8YH8 - chains C and G of the 8 polymer chains in the assembly; structure by electron microscopy, 2.70 A resolution.

== Chain C ==
Protein: ATP synthase subunit alpha
From: Bacillus sp. PS3
Notes: EC 7.1.2.2
Reference sequence: A0A0M3VGF9 (A0A0M3VGF9_BACP3); residue numbers follow UniProt; this construct covers 26-501
Amino-acid sequence (476 residues; row label = number of the first residue in the row):
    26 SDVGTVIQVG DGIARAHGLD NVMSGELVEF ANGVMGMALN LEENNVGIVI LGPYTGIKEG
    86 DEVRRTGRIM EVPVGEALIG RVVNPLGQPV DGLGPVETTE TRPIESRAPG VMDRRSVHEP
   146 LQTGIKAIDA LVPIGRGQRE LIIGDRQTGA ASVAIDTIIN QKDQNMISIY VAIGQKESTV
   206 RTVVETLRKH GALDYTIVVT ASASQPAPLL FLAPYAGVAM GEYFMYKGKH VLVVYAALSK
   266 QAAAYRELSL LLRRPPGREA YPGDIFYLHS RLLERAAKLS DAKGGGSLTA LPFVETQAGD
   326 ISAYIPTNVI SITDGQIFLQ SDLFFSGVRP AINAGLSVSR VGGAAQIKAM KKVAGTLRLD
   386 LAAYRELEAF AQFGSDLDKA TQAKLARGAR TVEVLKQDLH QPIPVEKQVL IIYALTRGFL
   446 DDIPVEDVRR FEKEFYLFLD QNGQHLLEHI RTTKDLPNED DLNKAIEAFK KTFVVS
Sequence notes: conflict Ala175 (Lys in A0A0M3VGF9), Ala176 (Thr in A0A0M3VGF9), Ser193 (Cys in A0A0M3VGF9), Ala261 (Asp in A0A0M3VGF9), Ala262 (Asp in A0A0M3VGF9), Phe463 (Trp in A0A0M3VGF9)
Residues lining bound ligands: ADP (adenosine-5'-diphosphate): Val363, Ser364, Arg365

== Chain G ==
Protein: ATP synthase gamma chain
From: Bacillus sp. PS3
Reference sequence: A0A0M4TPJ7 (A0A0M4TPJ7_BACP3); residues 6-287 here correspond to UniProt positions 3-284 (UniProt number = residue number - 3)
Amino-acid sequence (282 residues; each row starts with the number of its first residue):
     6 SLRDIKTRIN ATKKTSQITK AMEMVSTSKL NRAEQNAKSF VPYMEKIQEV VANVALGAGG
    66 ASHPMLVSRP VKKTGYLVIT SDRGLAGAYN SNVLRLVYQT IQKRHACPDE YAIIVIGRVG
   126 LSFFRKRNMP VILDITRLPD QPSFADIKEI ARKTVGLFAD GTFDELYMYY NHYVSAIQQE
   186 VTERKLLPLT DLAENKQRTV YEFEPSQEEC LDVLLPQYAE SLIYGALLDA KASEHAARMT
   246 AMKNATDNAN ELIRTLTLSY NRARQAAITQ EITEIVAGAN AL
Sequence notes: conflict Cys112 (Ser109 in A0A0M4TPJ7), Cys215 (Ile212 in A0A0M4TPJ7)

== Chain C / chain G interface ==
Residue-residue contacts - 5 pairs, chain C then chain G:
  Pro280(C) - Ala286(G)  hydrophobic
  Pro281(C) - Ala286(G)
  Gly282(C) - Glu279(G)
  Arg283(C) - Glu279(G)
  Glu284(C) - Glu279(G)  hydrogen bond (backbone-side chain)
Other interface residues (no listed pair), chain G (4 interface residues in all): Gly283, Leu287

== Summary ==
Chain C and chain G form an interface of 5 and 4 residues respectively, with 1 hydrogen bond. The
hydrogen-bonded pair is Glu284(C)-Glu279(G). Ligands of chain C: ADP.
Here chain C is ATP synthase subunit alpha and chain G is ATP synthase gamma chain, both from Bacillus sp.
PS3. Entry 8YH8 (F1 domain of Non-catalytic site depleted and epsilon C-terminal domain deleted FoF1-ATPase
from Bacillus PS3,under ATP ...) was determined by electron microscopy, deposited together with 8YGV.
